PDB entry 8H7Q | electron microscopy, 3.80 A resolution | chains L and E of the 15 polymer chains in the assembly

Chain L:
Molecule: Target DNA
Sequence (35 nucleotides; each row starts with the number of its first residue):
    20 ACACAAAATATCCAGATTGGGGACACGGTGATAAA

Chain E:
Name: CRISPR associated protein Cas8
Source organism: Synechocystis sp. PCC 6714
UniProtKB: A0A068N458 (A0A068N458_SYNY4); residue numbers follow UniProt; this construct covers 1-301
Sequence (301 residues; row label = number of the first residue in the row):
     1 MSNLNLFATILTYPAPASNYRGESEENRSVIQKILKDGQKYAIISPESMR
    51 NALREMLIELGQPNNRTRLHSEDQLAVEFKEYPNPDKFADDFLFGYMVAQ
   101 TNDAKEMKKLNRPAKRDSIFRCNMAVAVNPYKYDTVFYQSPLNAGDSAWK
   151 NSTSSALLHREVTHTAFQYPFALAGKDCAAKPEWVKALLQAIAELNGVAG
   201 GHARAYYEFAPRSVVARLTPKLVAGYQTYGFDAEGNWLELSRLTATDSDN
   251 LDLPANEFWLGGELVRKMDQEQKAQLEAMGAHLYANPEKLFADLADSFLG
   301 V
Unresolved in the structure: 1-2

Interface between chain L and chain E:
Residue-residue contacts (13; chain L residue first):
  DA24(L) / Ser-155(E)  sugar contact
  DA24(L) / Leu-157(E)  sugar contact
  DA25(L) / Ala-156(E)  sugar contact
  DA25(L) / Leu-157(E)  hydrogen bond to the sugar
  DA26(L) / Glu-25(E)  phosphate contact
  DA26(L) / Asn-27(E)  hydrogen bond to the phosphate
  DA26(L) / Ala-156(E)  sugar contact
  DA26(L) / Leu-158(E)  base contact
  DA27(L) / Ser-152(E)  sugar contact
  DA29(L) / Asp-73(E)  sugar contact
  DA29(L) / Gln-74(E)  sugar contact
  DT30(L) / Gln-74(E)  sugar contact
  DG34(L) / Gln-100(E)  sugar contact
Interface residues without a listed pair, chain E (13 interface residues in all): Leu-75, Asn-151, Ser-154

Summary:
7 residues of chain L face 13 of chain E across their interface; the contacts include 2 hydrogen bonds. Polar
contacts include DA25(L)/Leu-157(E) and DA26(L)/Asn-27(E).
Chain L is Target DNA and chain E is CRISPR associated protein Cas8 (Synechocystis sp. PCC 6714); the
structure, Cryo-EM structure of Synechocystis sp. PCC6714 Cascade at 3.8 angstrom resolution, was determined
by electron microscopy.
